Entry 4Q5K (X-ray diffraction, 1.30 A resolution); this record covers chain A.

Chain A:
Molecule: Uncharacterized protein
From: Bacteroides uniformis
UniProt: A7V5T8 (A7V5T8_BACUN); residues 24-262 here = UniProt positions 24-262
Sequence (240 residues; each row starts with the number of its first residue; note: 23 numbers in that range are skipped by the numbering (no residue carries them; nothing is unmodelled there); numbering starts at 0):
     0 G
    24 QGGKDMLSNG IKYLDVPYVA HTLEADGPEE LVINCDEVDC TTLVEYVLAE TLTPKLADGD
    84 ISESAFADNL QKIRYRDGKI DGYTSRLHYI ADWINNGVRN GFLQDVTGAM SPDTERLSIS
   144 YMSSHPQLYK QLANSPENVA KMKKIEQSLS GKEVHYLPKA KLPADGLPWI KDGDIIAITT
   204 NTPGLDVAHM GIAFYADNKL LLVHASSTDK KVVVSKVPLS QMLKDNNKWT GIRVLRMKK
Disordered / not traced: 0, 24-25
Differences from the reference sequence: expression tag (0)
Modified positions: Mse29, Mse133, Mse145, Mse165, Mse213, Mse245, Mse260 (selenomethionine; parent Met)
Metal / ion sites: Na+: Thr203, Thr205, Leu208
Residues lining bound ligands: 2YP ((2R)-2-[[(1R,2S,3R,4R,5R)-4-acetamido-2-[(2S,3R,4R,5S,6R)-3-acetamido-6-(hydroxymethyl)-4,5-bis(oxidanyl)oxan-2-yl]oxy-6,8-dioxabicyclo[3.2.1]octan-3-yl]oxy]propanoic acid): Tyr41, Leu46, Glu47, Asp62, Cys63, Thr64, Thr65, Tyr106, Arg109, His111, Tyr112, Ile113, Tyr144, Mse145, Tyr152, Leu208, Val210, Ala211, His212, Mse213
What the authors report for this chain:
  - binding site for 2YP: Asp62, Cys63, Thr64, Arg109, His111, Val210, Ala211, Mse213
  - specificity-determining residues: Thr64
  - catalytic residues: Tyr41, Ala211, His212 (proposed by the authors, not directly observed)

In short:
Chain A binds compound 2YP. The Na+ site is built by Thr203, Thr205 and Leu208. The paper reports catalytic
residues Tyr41, Ala211 and His212; a binding site for 2YP at Asp62, Cys63 and Thr64 among others.
Chain A is Uncharacterized protein (Bacteroides uniformis); the structure, Crystal structure of a
N-acetylmuramoyl-L-alanine amidase (BACUNI_02947) from Bacteroides uniformis ATCC 8492 at 1.30 A resolution,
was determined by X-ray diffraction, deposited together with 4Q68 and 4H4J.
